8JC0 - chains a and m of the 8 polymer chains in the assembly; structure by electron microscopy, 3.40 A resolution.

# Chain a
Name: T-cell surface glycoprotein CD3 zeta chain
From: Homo sapiens
UniProt: P20963 (CD3Z_HUMAN); residue numbers follow UniProt; this construct covers 1-164
Amino-acid sequence (195 residues; numbered 1 to 195; the number before each row is that of its first residue):
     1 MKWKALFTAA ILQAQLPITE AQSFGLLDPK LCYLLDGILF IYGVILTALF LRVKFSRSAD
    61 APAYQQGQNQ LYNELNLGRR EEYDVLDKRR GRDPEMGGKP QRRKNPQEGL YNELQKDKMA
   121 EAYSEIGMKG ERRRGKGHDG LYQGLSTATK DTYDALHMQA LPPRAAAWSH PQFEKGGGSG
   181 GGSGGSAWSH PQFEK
Not modelled in the structure: 1-25, 57-195
Sequence notes: expression tag (165-195)
Curated features (UniProtKB/Swiss-Prot):
  - modified residue: Ser58 (Phosphoserine), Tyr64 (Phosphotyrosine), Tyr72 (Phosphotyrosine), Tyr83 (Phosphotyrosine), Tyr111 (Phosphotyrosine), Tyr123 (Phosphotyrosine), Tyr142 (Phosphotyrosine), Tyr153 (Phosphotyrosine)
  - mutagenesis: Asp36 (D36E/L/V: Decreases cell surface expression of IgG Fc receptor complex)

# Chain m
Name: T cell receptor delta variable 2, T cell receptor delta constant
From: Homo sapiens
UniProt: chimeric construct of A0JD36, B7Z8K6: residues 18-113 from A0JD36 (TRDV2_HUMAN) positions 20-115 (UniProt number = residue number + 2); residues 138-290 from B7Z8K6 positions 1-153 (UniProt number = residue number - 137)
Amino-acid sequence (310 residues; each row starts with the number of its first residue; numbers below 1 keep their minus sign (Met-19 is residue -19)):
   -19 MDMRVPAQLL GLLLLWLSGA RCMDYKDDDD KGGSETGAIE LVPEHQTVPV SIGVPATLRC
    41 SMKGEAIGNY YINWYRKTQG NTMTFIYREK DIYGPGFKDN FQGDIDIAKN LAVLKILAPS
   101 ERDEGSYYCA CDTLGMGGEY TDKLIFGKGT RVTVEPRSQP HTKPSVFVMK NGTNVACLVK
   161 EFYPKDIRIN LVSSKKITEF DPAIVISPSG KYNAVKLGKY EDSNSVTCSV QHDNKTVHST
   221 DFEVKTDSTD HVKPKETENT KQPSKSCHKP KAIVHTEKVN MMSLTVLGLR MLFAKTVAVN
   281 FLLTAKLFFL
Not modelled in the structure: -19 to 255, 290
Sequence notes: initiating methionine (-19); expression tag (-18 to 17); linker (114-137)
Curated features (UniProtKB/Swiss-Prot):
  - glycosylation (N-linked (GlcNAc...) asparagine): Asn151, Asn214

# Chain a / chain m interface
Contacting residue pairs - 7 pairs, chain a then chain m:
  Leu26(a) - Asn260(m)
  Leu27(a) - Asn260(m)
  Asp28(a) - Ser263(m)
  Leu31(a) - Leu267(m)  hydrophobic
  Cys32(a) - Arg270(m)  hydrogen bond (backbone-side chain)
  Leu35(a) - Arg270(m)
  Asp36(a) - Arg270(m)  salt bridge
Also at the interface, not in a pair above, chain m (7 interface residues in all): Thr256, Leu264, Met271

# In short
The chain a/chain m interface involves 7 residues from each chain, with 1 hydrogen bond and 1 salt bridge.
Polar pairs include Asp36(a)-Arg270(m) and Cys32(a)-Arg270(m). Curated annotation (UniProt) lists one
mutagenesis site on chain a.
Chain a is T-cell surface glycoprotein CD3 zeta chain and chain m is T cell receptor delta variable 2, T cell
receptor delta constant, both from Homo sapiens; the structure, V gamma9 V delta2 TCR and CD3 complex in LMNG,
was determined by electron microscopy (same publication as 8JBV, 8JCB, 8WXE, 8WY0, 8WYI and 8YC0).
